Entry 9B1W (electron microscopy, 3.26 A resolution); this record covers chains A and M of the 54 polymer chains in the assembly.

== Chain A ==
Molecule: 15S rRNA
Source organism: Mycolicibacterium smegmatis
Sequence (1511 nucleotides; row label = number of the first residue in the row):
     7 UUUGGAGAGU UUGAUCCUGG CUCAGGACGA ACGCUGGCGG CGUGCUUAAC ACAUGCAAGU
    67 CGAACGGAAA GGCCCUUUCG GGGGUACUCG AGUGGCGAAC GGGUGAGUAA CACGUGGGUG
   127 AUCUGCCCUG CACUUUGGGA UAAGCCUGGG AAACUGGGUC UAAUACCGAA UACACCCUGC
   187 UGGUCGCAUG GCCUGGUAGG GGAAAGCUUU UGCGGUGUGG GAUGGGCCCG CGGCCUAUCA
   247 GCUUGUUGGU GGGGUGAUGG CCUACCAAGG CGACGACGGG UAGCCGGCCU GAGAGGGUGA
   307 CCGGCCACAC UGGGACUGAG AUACGGCCCA GACUCCUACG GGAGGCAGCA GUGGGGAAUA
   367 UUGCACAAUG GGCGCAAGCC UGAUGCAGCG ACGCCGCGUG AGGGAUGACG GCCUUCGGGU
   427 UGUAAACCUC UUUCAGCACA GACGAAGCGC AAGUGACGGU AUGUGCAGAA GAAGGACCGG
   487 CCAACUACGU GCCAGCAGCC XCGGUAAUAC GUAGGGUCCG AGCGUUGUCC GGAAUUACUG
   547 GGCGUAAAGA GCUCGUAGGU GGUUUGUCGC GUUGUUCGUG AAAACUCACA GCUUAACUGU
   607 GGGCGUGCGG GCGAUACGGG CAGACUAGAG UACUGCAGGG GAGACUGGAA UUCCUGGUGU
   667 AGCGGUGGAA UGCGCAGAUA UCAGGAGGAA CACCGGUGGC GAAGGCGGGU CUCUGGGCAG
   727 UAACUGACGC UGAGGAGCGA AAGCGUGGGG AGCGAACAGG AUUAGAUACC CUGGUAGUCC
   787 ACGCCGUAAA CGGUGGGUAC UAGGUGUGGG UUUCCUUCCU UGGGAUCCGU GCCGUAGCUA
   847 ACGCAUUAAG UACCCCGCCU GGGGAGUACG GCCGCAAGGC UAAAACUCAA AGGAAUUGAC
   907 GGGGGCCCGC ACAAGCGGCG GAGCAUGUGG AUUAAUUCGA UGCAACGCGA AGAACCUUAC
   967 CUGGGUUUGA CAUGCACAGG ACGCCGGCAG AGAUGUCGGU UCCCUUGUGG CCUGUGUGCA
  1027 GGUGGUGCAU GGCUGUCGUC AGCUCGUGUC GUGAGAUGUU GGGUUAAGUC CCGCAACGAG
  1087 CGCAACCCUU GUCUCAUGUU GCCAGCACGU UAUGGUGGGG ACUCGUGAGA GACUGCCGGG
  1147 GUCAACUCGG AGGAAGGUGG GGAUGACGUC AAGUCAUCAU GCCCCUUAUG UCCAGGGCUU
  1207 CACACAUGCU ACAAUGGCCG GUACAAAGGG CUGCGAUGCC GUGAGGUGGA GCGAAUCCUU
  1267 UCAAAGCCGG UCUCAGUUCG GAUCGGGGUC UGCAACUCGA CCCCGUGAAG UCGGAGUCGC
  1327 UAGUAAUCGC AGAUCAGCAA CGCUGCGGUG AAUACGUUCC CGGGCCUUGU ACACACCGCC
  1387 CGUCACGUCA UGAAAGUCGG UAACACCCGA AGCCGGUGGC CUAACCCUUG UGGAGGGAGC
  1447 CGUCGAAGGU GGGAUCGGCG AUUGGGACGA AGUCGUAACA AGGUAGCCGU ACCGGAAGGU
  1507 GCGGCUGGAU C
Modified positions: G7M (N7-methyl-guanosine-5'-monophosphate) at position 507
Bound ions: Mg2+ site 1: U9, G10; Mg2+ site 2 near U16 (its only coordinating residue here); Mg2+ site 3: U17, U18; Mg2+ site 4: U24, G25; Mg2+ site 5 near A37 (its only coordinating residue here); Mg2+ site 6: U41, G42; Mg2+ site 7: G48, U49, G396, C398; Mg2+ site 8: U52, U110, G111; Mg2+ site 9 near A57 (its only coordinating residue here); Mg2+ site 10: G65, U66; Mg2+ site 11 near G96 (its only coordinating residue here); Mg2+ site 12: A105, C106; 152 more Mg2+ sites not listed

== Chain M ==
Molecule: Small ribosomal subunit protein uS13
Source organism: Mycolicibacterium smegmatis
UniProtKB: A0QSL5 (RS13_MYCS2); numbering as in UniProt (aligned over 2-117)
Sequence (116 residues; each row starts with the number of its first residue):
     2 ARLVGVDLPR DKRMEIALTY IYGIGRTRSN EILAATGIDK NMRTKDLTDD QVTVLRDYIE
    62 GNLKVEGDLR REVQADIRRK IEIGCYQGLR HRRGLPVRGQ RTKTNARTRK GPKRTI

== Interface between chain A and chain M ==
Residue-residue contacts (63):
  G929(A) / Arg-108(M)  salt bridge to the phosphate
  G929(A) / Thr-109(M)  sugar contact
  G929(A) / Lys-114(M)  salt bridge to the phosphate
  C930(A) / Asn-106(M)  hydrogen bond to the phosphate
  C930(A) / Ala-107(M)  hydrogen bond to the phosphate
  C930(A) / Arg-108(M)  salt bridge to the phosphate
  A931(A) / Gln-101(M)  phosphate contact
  A931(A) / Arg-102(M)  phosphate contact
  A931(A) / Asn-106(M)  phosphate contact
  U932(A) / Arg-102(M)  salt bridge to the phosphate
  G933(A) / Arg-102(M)  salt bridge to the phosphate
  U1205(A) / Lys-104(M)  hydrogen bond to the phosphate
  U1206(A) / Gly-100(M)  phosphate contact
  U1206(A) / Gln-101(M)  phosphate contact
  U1206(A) / Arg-102(M)  phosphate contact
  U1206(A) / Thr-103(M)  phosphate contact
  U1206(A) / Lys-104(M)  salt bridge to the phosphate
  C1207(A) / Arg-91(M)  salt bridge to the phosphate
  C1207(A) / Leu-96(M)  phosphate contact
  C1207(A) / Thr-103(M)  hydrogen bond to the sugar
  C1207(A) / Lys-104(M)  base contact
  A1208(A) / Leu-96(M)  phosphate contact
  A1208(A) / Arg-115(M)  sugar contact
  A1208(A) / Ile-117(M)  base contact
  C1209(A) / Lys-104(M)  base contact
  C1209(A) / Lys-111(M)  salt bridge to the phosphate
  C1209(A) / Arg-115(M)  phosphate contact
  U1248(A) / Glu-32(M)  base contact
  U1277(A) / Asn-42(M)  hydrogen bond to the sugar
  C1278(A) / Arg-44(M)  phosphate contact
  U1279(A) / Arg-44(M)  salt bridge to the phosphate
  U1284(A) / Lys-13(M)  salt bridge to the phosphate
  U1284(A) / Arg-14(M)  base contact
  U1284(A) / Asn-42(M)  base contact
  G1287(A) / Arg-27(M)  hydrogen bond to the base
  U1289(A) / Pro-97(M)  phosphate contact
  U1289(A) / Gln-101(M)  hydrogen bond to the phosphate
  C1290(A) / Pro-97(M)  phosphate contact
  C1290(A) / Val-98(M)  hydrogen bond to the phosphate
  C1290(A) / Arg-99(M)  salt bridge to the phosphate
  C1290(A) / Gln-101(M)  phosphate contact
  G1291(A) / Asp-77(M)  phosphate contact
  G1291(A) / Lys-81(M)  salt bridge to the phosphate
  G1291(A) / Gln-88(M)  phosphate contact
  G1291(A) / Arg-99(M)  salt bridge to the phosphate
  G1292(A) / Asp-77(M)  phosphate contact
  C1304(A) / Gly-100(M)  phosphate contact
  C1310(A) / Thr-28(M)  hydrogen bond to the phosphate
  C1310(A) / Arg-29(M)  hydrogen bond to the sugar
  G1311(A) / Tyr-23(M)  hydrogen bond to the sugar
  G1311(A) / Gly-24(M)  sugar contact
  G1311(A) / Ile-25(M)  hydrogen bond to the phosphate
  G1311(A) / Gly-26(M)  hydrogen bond to the phosphate
  G1311(A) / Arg-27(M)  hydrogen bond to the phosphate
  G1311(A) / Thr-28(M)  hydrogen bond to the phosphate
  G1311(A) / Arg-29(M)  hydrogen bond to the phosphate
  U1312(A) / Thr-20(M)  phosphate contact
  U1312(A) / Ile-22(M)  phosphate contact
  U1312(A) / Tyr-23(M)  phosphate contact
  U1312(A) / Ile-25(M)  phosphate contact
  U1312(A) / Gly-26(M)  phosphate contact
  G1313(A) / Tyr-23(M)  phosphate contact
  G1313(A) / Arg-27(M)  hydrogen bond to the base
Also at the interface, not in a pair above, chain A (33 interface residues in all): A1210, C1211, G1286, A1288, U1303, G1305, C1309, A1314
Also at the interface, not in a pair above, chain M (43 interface residues in all): Ile-17, Tyr-21, Leu-70, Glu-73, Tyr-87, Thr-105, Arg-110, Pro-113

== Summary ==
Chain A and chain M form an interface of 33 and 43 residues respectively, with 17 hydrogen bonds and 13 salt
bridges. Polar pairs include G1287(A)/Arg-27(M), G1313(A)/Arg-27(M) and C1207(A)/Thr-103(M). U9(A) and G10(A)
form the Mg2+ site 1. U17(A) and U18(A) coordinate Mg2+ site 3.
Chain A is 15S rRNA and chain M is Small ribosomal subunit protein uS13, both from Mycolicibacterium
smegmatis; the structure, HWS19 strain WT mycobacterial ribosome, was determined by electron microscopy.
